PDB entry 9F3F | electron microscopy, 2.40 A resolution | chains 1 and 3 of the 3 polymer chains in the assembly

[Chain 1]
Protein: Nuclear cap binding complex subunit CBP110
Source organism: Trypanosoma brucei brucei
UniProtKB: Q38BU6 (Q38BU6_TRYB2); numbering as in UniProt (aligned over 1-1004)
Amino-acid sequence (1019 residues; numbered -14 to 1004; the number before each row is that of its first residue; numbers below 1 keep their minus sign (His-14 is residue -14)):
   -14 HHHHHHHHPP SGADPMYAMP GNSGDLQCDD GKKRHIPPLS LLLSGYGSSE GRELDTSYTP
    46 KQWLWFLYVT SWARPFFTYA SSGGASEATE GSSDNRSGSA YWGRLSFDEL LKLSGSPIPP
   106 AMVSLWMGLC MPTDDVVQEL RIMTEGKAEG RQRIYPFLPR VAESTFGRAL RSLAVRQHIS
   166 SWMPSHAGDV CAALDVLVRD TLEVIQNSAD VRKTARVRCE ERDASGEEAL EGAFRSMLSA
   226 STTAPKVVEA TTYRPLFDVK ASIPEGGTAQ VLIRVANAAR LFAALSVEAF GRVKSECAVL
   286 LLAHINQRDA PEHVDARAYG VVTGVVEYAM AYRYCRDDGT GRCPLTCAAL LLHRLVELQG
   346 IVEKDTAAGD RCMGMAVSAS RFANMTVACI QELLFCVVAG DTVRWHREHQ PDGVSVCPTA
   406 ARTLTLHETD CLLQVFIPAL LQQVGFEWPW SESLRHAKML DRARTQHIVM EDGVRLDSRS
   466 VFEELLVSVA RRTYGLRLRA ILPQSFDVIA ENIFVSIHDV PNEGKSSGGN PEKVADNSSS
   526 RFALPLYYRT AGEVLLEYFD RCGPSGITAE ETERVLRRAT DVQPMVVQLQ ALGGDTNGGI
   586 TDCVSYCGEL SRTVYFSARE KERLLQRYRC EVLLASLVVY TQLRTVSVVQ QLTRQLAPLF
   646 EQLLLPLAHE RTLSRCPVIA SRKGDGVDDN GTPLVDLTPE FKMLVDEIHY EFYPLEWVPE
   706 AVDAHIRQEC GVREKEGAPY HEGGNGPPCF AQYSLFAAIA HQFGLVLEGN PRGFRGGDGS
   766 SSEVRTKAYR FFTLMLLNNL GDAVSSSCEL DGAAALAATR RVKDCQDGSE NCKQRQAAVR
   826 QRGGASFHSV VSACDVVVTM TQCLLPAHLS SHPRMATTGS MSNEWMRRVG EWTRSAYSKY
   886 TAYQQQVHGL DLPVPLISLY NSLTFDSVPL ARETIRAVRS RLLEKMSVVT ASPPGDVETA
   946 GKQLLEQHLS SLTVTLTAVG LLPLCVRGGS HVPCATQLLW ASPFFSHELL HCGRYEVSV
Disordered / not traced: -14 to 30, 64-86, 128-138, 168-176, 194-211, 226-239, 351-361, 450-453, 500-523, 578-598, 666-678, 715-731, 793-828, 860-864, 893-897, 969-976, 1001-1004
Differences from the reference sequence: expression tag (-14 to 0)

[Chain 3]
Protein: Nuclear cap binding complex subunit CBP30
Source organism: Trypanosoma brucei brucei
UniProtKB: Q387Z0 (Q387Z0_TRYB2); residues 1-270 here = UniProt positions 1-270
Amino-acid sequence (270 residues; each row starts with the number of its first residue):
     1 MRRGSGFVHL NTPAAISYSP GQQVSLSDLR QKRRREECVV LPPIMTVWRS AFSQYTKMWG
    61 LTKFAGDIEA EREGEGPILP PIREETVVKS TTHSFKGKST TVAAAVATPP GEKGIEIVSH
   121 HKLCGKQRFV YPDHDGVLSS GIVPKVVISK EEEEEMEANK KYYISPQEMT EEERNAFEEL
   181 DAMWKSYARG RSEQGARHRA FAGTVTPGDA MTEVEEETGN NRGNARRRLE SHTPRQHPQE
   241 SAAEGNSVAH NTEEALDDAL RLIDELLEFN
Disordered / not traced: 1-32, 83-270

[Interface between chain 1 and chain 3]
Pairs across the interface (68):
  His338(1) - Trp48(3)
  Val341(1) - Val47(3)  hydrophobic
  Val341(1) - Trp48(3)  hydrophobic
  Glu342(1) - Ile44(3)
  Ala364(1) - Val47(3)
  Ser365(1) - Val47(3)
  Ser365(1) - Ala51(3)
  Ser365(1) - Gln54(3)
  Ala368(1) - Trp48(3)
  Ala368(1) - Ala51(3)  hydrophobic
  Asn369(1) - Ala51(3)
  Asn369(1) - Gln54(3)
  Asn369(1) - Tyr55(3)
  Asn369(1) - Met58(3)
  Asn369(1) - Trp59(3)
  Val372(1) - Trp48(3)  hydrophobic
  Val372(1) - Phe52(3)  hydrophobic
  Val372(1) - Tyr55(3)  hydrophobic
  Ala373(1) - Tyr55(3)  hydrophobic
  Gln376(1) - Tyr55(3)
  Trp390(1) - Tyr55(3)
  Trp390(1) - Trp59(3)
  Trp390(1) - Leu61(3)  hydrophobic
  His391(1) - Tyr55(3)  hydrogen bond
  His391(1) - Trp59(3)  hydrogen bond (backbone-side chain)
  His394(1) - Trp59(3)
  Pro396(1) - Met58(3)  hydrophobic
  Cys402(1) - Trp59(3)
  Val429(1) - Met45(3)
  Val429(1) - Trp48(3)  hydrophobic
  Glu432(1) - Leu41(3)
  Glu432(1) - Met45(3)
  Glu432(1) - Arg49(3)  salt bridge
  Glu432(1) - Phe52(3)
  Glu432(1) - Ile78(3)
  Glu432(1) - Leu79(3)
  Trp433(1) - Phe52(3)  hydrophobic
  Pro434(1) - Phe52(3)
  Pro434(1) - Tyr55(3)  hydrophobic
  Pro434(1) - Thr56(3)
  Ser436(1) - Lys63(3)  hydrogen bond
  Ser436(1) - Phe64(3)
  Ser436(1) - Asp67(3)
  Glu437(1) - Thr56(3)
  Glu437(1) - Leu61(3)
  Glu437(1) - Thr62(3)
  Glu437(1) - Lys63(3)
  Arg440(1) - Thr62(3)  hydrogen bond
  Arg440(1) - Lys63(3)
  Arg440(1) - Phe64(3)
  His441(1) - Gly60(3)  hydrogen bond (side chain-backbone)
  His441(1) - Leu61(3)
  His441(1) - Thr62(3)
  Tyr479(1) - Arg35(3)  hydrogen bond (side chain-backbone)
  Tyr479(1) - Glu36(3)
  Leu481(1) - Glu36(3)
  Arg482(1) - Glu36(3)  hydrogen bond (backbone-side chain)
  Arg482(1) - Val39(3)
  Arg482(1) - Leu79(3)
  Ala485(1) - Gly76(3)
  Ala485(1) - Pro77(3)
  Ile486(1) - Pro77(3)
  Ile486(1) - Leu79(3)  hydrophobic
  Pro488(1) - Asp67(3)
  Gln489(1) - Gly66(3)
  Gln489(1) - Asp67(3)  hydrogen bond
  Ser490(1) - Phe64(3)
  Ser490(1) - Asp67(3)  hydrogen bond (backbone-side chain)
Interface residues without a listed pair, chain 1 (39 interface residues in all): Thr371, Phe380, Gln395, Val401, Pro403, Gly430, Leu439, Lys443
Interface residues without a listed pair, chain 3 (28 interface residues in all): Ser50
From the paper, about this interface:
  - interface residues, chain 3: Trp48(3), Phe52(3), Tyr55(3), Trp59(3)

[In short]
Chain 1 and chain 3 form an interface of 39 and 28 residues respectively, with 9 hydrogen bonds and 1 salt
bridge. Polar contacts include Glu432(1)-Arg49(3), His391(1)-Tyr55(3) and His391(1)-Trp59(3). The paper
reports interface residues Trp48(3), Phe52(3) and Tyr55(3) among others.
Here chain 1 is Nuclear cap binding complex subunit CBP110 and chain 3 is Nuclear cap binding complex subunit
CBP30, both from Trypanosoma brucei brucei. Entry 9F3F (Trypanosoma brucei nuclear cap-binding complex (CBC)
bound to cap0) was determined by electron microscopy, deposited together with 9F67.
